Entry 5LAJ (X-ray diffraction, 2.90 A resolution); this record covers chains B and C of the 28 polymer chains in the assembly.

# Chain B
Molecule: Proteasome subunit alpha type-3
Organism: Saccharomyces cerevisiae (strain ATCC 204508 / S288c)
Notes: EC 3.4.25.1
UniProt: P23638 (PSA3_YEAST); residues 0-257 here correspond to UniProt positions 1-258 (UniProt number = residue number + 1)
Chain sequence (258 residues; numbered 0 to 257; the number before each row is that of its first residue; numbering starts at 0):
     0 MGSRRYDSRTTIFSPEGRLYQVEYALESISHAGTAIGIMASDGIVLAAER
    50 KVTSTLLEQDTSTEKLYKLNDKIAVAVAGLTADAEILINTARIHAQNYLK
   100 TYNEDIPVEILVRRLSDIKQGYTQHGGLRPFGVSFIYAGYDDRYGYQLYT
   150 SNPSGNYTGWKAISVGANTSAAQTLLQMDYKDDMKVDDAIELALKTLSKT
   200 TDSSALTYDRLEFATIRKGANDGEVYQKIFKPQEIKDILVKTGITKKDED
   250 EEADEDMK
Unresolved in the structure: 0, 245-257
Curated features (UniProtKB/Swiss-Prot):
  - cross-link (Glycyl lysine isopeptide (Lys-Gly)): Lys99 (interchain with G-Cter in ubiquitin), Lys198 (interchain with G-Cter in ubiquitin), Lys230 (interchain with G-Cter in ubiquitin)

# Chain C
Molecule: Proteasome subunit alpha type-4
Organism: Saccharomyces cerevisiae (strain ATCC 204508 / S288c)
Notes: EC 3.4.25.1
UniProt: P40303 (PSA4_YEAST); residues -1 to 252 here correspond to UniProt positions 1-254 (UniProt number = residue number + 2)
Chain sequence (254 residues; numbered -1 to 252; the number before each row is that of its first residue; numbers below 1 keep their minus sign (Met-1 is residue -1)):
    -1 MSGYDRALSIFSPDGHIFQVEYALEAVKRGTCAVGVKGKNCVVLGCERRS
    49 TLKLQDTRITPSKVSKIDSHVVLSFSGLNADSRILIEKARVEAQSHRLTL
    99 EDPVTVEYLTRYVAGVQQRYTQSGGVRPFGVSTLIAGFDPRDDEPKLYQT
   149 EPSGIYSSWSAQTIGRNSKTVREFLEKNYDRKEPPATVEECVKLTVRSLL
   199 EVVQTGAKNIEITVVKPDSDIVALSSEEINQYVTQIEQEKQEQQEQDKKK
   249 KSNH
Unresolved in the structure: -1 to 0, 241-252
Curated features (UniProtKB/Swiss-Prot):
  - modified residue: Thr58 (Phosphothreonine)

# How chain B and chain C interact
Contacting residue pairs - 75 pairs, chain B then chain C:
  Arg3(B) - Arg4(C)  hydrogen bond (backbone-side chain)
  Asp6(B) - Tyr2(C)  hydrogen bond
  Asp6(B) - Arg4(C)  salt bridge
  Arg8(B) - Arg4(C)
  Thr10(B) - Leu6(C)
  Thr10(B) - Arg125(C)
  Ile11(B) - Leu6(C)  hydrophobic
  Ile11(B) - Gln17(C)
  Phe12(B) - Gln17(C)
  Phe12(B) - Tyr20(C)  hydrophobic
  Phe12(B) - Ala21(C)  hydrophobic
  Phe12(B) - Leu76(C)  hydrophobic
  Phe12(B) - Arg125(C)
  Phe12(B) - Pro126(C)
  Phe12(B) - Gly128(C)
  Ser13(B) - Tyr20(C)
  Pro14(B) - Tyr20(C)  hydrophobic
  Pro14(B) - Glu23(C)
  Glu15(B) - Glu23(C)
  Glu15(B) - Arg27(C)  hydrogen bond (backbone-side chain)
  Gly16(B) - Tyr20(C)
  Gly16(B) - Glu23(C)
  Gly16(B) - Ala24(C)
  Gly16(B) - Arg27(C)
  Arg17(B) - Arg27(C)
  Leu18(B) - Leu76(C)  hydrophobic
  Leu18(B) - Arg125(C)
  Met38(B) - Asp54(C)
  Met38(B) - Arg56(C)
  Arg112(B) - Arg81(C)
  Ser115(B) - Arg81(C)  hydrogen bond (backbone-side chain)
  Asp116(B) - Arg81(C)  salt bridge
  Gln119(B) - Ala78(C)
  Gln119(B) - Asp79(C)
  Gln119(B) - Ile82(C)
  Thr122(B) - Arg125(C)  hydrogen bond (backbone-side chain)
  Gln123(B) - Tyr118(C)
  Gln123(B) - Gly123(C)
  Gln123(B) - Val124(C)
  Gln123(B) - Arg125(C)  hydrogen bond (backbone-backbone)
  Gln123(B) - Phe127(C)
  His124(B) - Gly123(C)
  His124(B) - Val124(C)
  Gly125(B) - Tyr2(C)
  Gly125(B) - Gly123(C)
  Gly126(B) - Tyr2(C)
  Tyr143(B) - Arg56(C)  hydrogen bond (backbone-side chain)
  Tyr143(B) - Ile57(C)  hydrophobic
  Tyr145(B) - Arg56(C)  hydrogen bond (backbone-side chain)
  Gln146(B) - Ile57(C)
  Leu147(B) - Ile57(C)
  Tyr148(B) - Ile57(C)
  Ser153(B) - Ala78(C)
  Gly154(B) - Ala78(C)
  Gly154(B) - Arg81(C)  hydrogen bond (backbone-side chain)
  Asn155(B) - Asn77(C)
  Asn155(B) - Ala78(C)
  Tyr156(B) - Pro59(C)
  Tyr156(B) - Arg81(C)
  Thr157(B) - Thr58(C)
  Gly158(B) - Gln53(C)
  Gly158(B) - Asp54(C)  hydrogen bond (backbone-backbone)
  Gly158(B) - Ile57(C)
  Gly158(B) - Thr58(C)  hydrogen bond (backbone-side chain)
  Trp159(B) - Leu50(C)  hydrophobic
  Trp159(B) - Leu52(C)
  Trp159(B) - Gln53(C)
  Trp159(B) - Asp54(C)
  Lys160(B) - Leu52(C)  hydrogen bond (backbone-backbone)
  Lys160(B) - Gln53(C)
  Lys160(B) - Asp54(C)
  Ala161(B) - Leu52(C)  hydrogen bond (backbone-backbone)
  Gln172(B) - Leu52(C)
  Leu175(B) - Leu52(C)  hydrophobic
  Gln176(B) - Leu52(C)
Also at the interface, not in a pair above, chain B (41 interface residues in all): Glu108, Tyr179
Also at the interface, not in a pair above, chain C (31 interface residues in all): Lys51

# Overview
41 residues of chain B and 31 residues of chain C are in contact, with 13 hydrogen bonds and 2 salt bridges.
Polar contacts include Asp6(B)-Arg4(C), Asp116(B)-Arg81(C) and Arg3(B)-Arg4(C).
Here chain B is Proteasome subunit alpha type-3 and chain C is Proteasome subunit alpha type-4, both from
Saccharomyces cerevisiae (strain ATCC 204508 / S288c). Entry 5LAJ (Ligand-induced Lys33-Thr1 crosslinking at
the yeast proteasomal subunit beta5 by sulfonate esters) was determined by X-ray diffraction together with
5LAI from the same study.
